3N78 - chains A and C of the 4 polymer chains in the assembly; structure by X-ray diffraction, 2.95 A resolution.

== Chain A ==
Protein: SgraIR restriction enzyme
From: Streptomyces griseus
Notes: EC 3.1.21.4
UniProt: Q9F6L0 (Q9F6L0_STRGR); numbering as in UniProt (aligned over 2-339)
Chain sequence (338 residues; row label = number of the first residue in the row):
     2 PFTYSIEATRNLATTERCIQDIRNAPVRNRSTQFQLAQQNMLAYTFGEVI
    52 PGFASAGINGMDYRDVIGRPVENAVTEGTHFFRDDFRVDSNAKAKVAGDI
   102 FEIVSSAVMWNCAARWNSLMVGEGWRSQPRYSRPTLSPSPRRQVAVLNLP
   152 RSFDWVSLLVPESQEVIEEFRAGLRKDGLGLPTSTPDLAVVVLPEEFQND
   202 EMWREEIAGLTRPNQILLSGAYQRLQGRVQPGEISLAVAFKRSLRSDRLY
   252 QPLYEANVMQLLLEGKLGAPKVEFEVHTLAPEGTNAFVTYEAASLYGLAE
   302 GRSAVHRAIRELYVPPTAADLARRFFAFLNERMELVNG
Not modelled in the structure: 301-302
Construct notes: engineered mutation Asp63 (Asn in Q9F6L0)
Bound ions: Mg2+: Asp188, Phe241 (shared with DC8(C) of chain C; 1 residue of chain D)
What the authors report for this chain:
  - specificity-determining residues: Lys96 (citing earlier work)

== Chain C ==
Molecule: 16-nt DNA strand
Sequence (16 nucleotides; numbered 2 to 17; the number before each row is that of its first residue):
     2 AGTCCACCGGGGGACT
Bound ions: Mg2+ site 1: DC8 (shared with Asp188(A), Phe241(A) of chain A; 1 residue of chain D)

== How chain A and chain C interact ==
Pairs across the interface (58; chain A residue first):
  Arg31(A) - DG12(C)  base contact
  Arg31(A) - DG13(C)  hydrogen bond to the base
  Thr33(A) - DG12(C)  hydrogen bond to the phosphate
  Thr33(A) - DG13(C)  phosphate contact
  Phe35(A) - DG13(C)  phosphate contact
  Gln36(A) - DG13(C)  phosphate contact
  Leu37(A) - DG13(C)  hydrogen bond to the phosphate
  Ala38(A) - DG14(C)  phosphate contact
  Gln39(A) - DG13(C)  phosphate contact
  Gln39(A) - DG14(C)  hydrogen bond to the phosphate
  Gln40(A) - DG14(C)  hydrogen bond to the phosphate
  Gln40(A) - DA15(C)  hydrogen bond to the phosphate
  Asp90(A) - DG11(C)  sugar contact
  Ser91(A) - DG10(C)  sugar contact
  Ser91(A) - DG11(C)  sugar contact
  Asn92(A) - DG10(C)  hydrogen bond to the base
  Asn92(A) - DG11(C)  hydrogen bond to the sugar
  Ala93(A) - DG12(C)  phosphate contact
  Ala93(A) - DG13(C)  phosphate contact
  Ala95(A) - DC8(C)  sugar contact
  Ala95(A) - DC9(C)  sugar contact
  Ala95(A) - DG10(C)  sugar contact
  Lys96(A) - DC8(C)  base contact
  Lys96(A) - DG11(C)  base contact
  Lys96(A) - DG12(C)  base contact
  Lys96(A) - DG13(C)  hydrogen bond to the sugar
  Val97(A) - DG13(C)  sugar contact
  Gly99(A) - DC8(C)  phosphate contact
  Gly99(A) - DC9(C)  phosphate contact
  Asp100(A) - DC8(C)  sugar contact
  Arg152(A) - DC6(C)  hydrogen bond to the base
  Arg152(A) - DA7(C)  hydrogen bond to the sugar
  Arg152(A) - DC8(C)  hydrogen bond to the sugar
  Arg152(A) - DG12(C)  base contact
  Arg152(A) - DG13(C)  base contact
  Ser153(A) - DC6(C)  hydrogen bond to the phosphate
  Ser153(A) - DA7(C)  hydrogen bond to the phosphate
  Ser185(A) - DA7(C)  phosphate contact
  Asp188(A) - DC8(C)  phosphate contact
  Phe241(A) - DC9(C)  phosphate contact
  Lys242(A) - DC9(C)  salt bridge to the phosphate
  Arg243(A) - DC9(C)  hydrogen bond to the phosphate
  Arg243(A) - DG10(C)  salt bridge to the phosphate
  Ser244(A) - DC9(C)  phosphate contact
  Ser244(A) - DG10(C)  hydrogen bond to the phosphate
  Arg246(A) - DA7(C)  base contact
  Arg246(A) - DC8(C)  base contact
  Arg246(A) - DG10(C)  base contact
  Arg246(A) - DG11(C)  hydrogen bond to the base
  Arg246(A) - DG12(C)  base contact
  Ser247(A) - DA7(C)  hydrogen bond to the phosphate
  Asp248(A) - DA7(C)  sugar contact
  Asp248(A) - DC8(C)  hydrogen bond to the base
  Asp248(A) - DC9(C)  hydrogen bond to the base
  Arg249(A) - DC9(C)  sugar contact
  Arg249(A) - DG10(C)  hydrogen bond to the base
  Gly284(A) - DC5(C)  phosphate contact
  Asn286(A) - DC6(C)  hydrogen bond to the phosphate
Other interface residues (no listed pair), chain A (39 interface residues in all): Arg29, Ser32, Ala98, Glu103, Phe154, Arg213, Tyr223, Glu283
Other interface residues (no listed pair), chain C (13 interface residues in all): DG3, DC16

== Summary ==
39 residues of chain A and 13 residues of chain C are in contact, with 22 hydrogen bonds and 2 salt bridges.
Polar contacts include Arg31(A)-DG13(C), Asn92(A)-DG10(C) and Arg152(A)-DC6(C). Asp188(A), Phe241(A) and
DC8(C) coordinate Mg2+ site 1. From the paper: the specificity determinant Lys96(A).
Here chain A is SgraIR restriction enzyme (Streptomyces griseus) and chain C is a 16-nt DNA strand. Entry 3N78
(SgrAI bound to Secondary Site DNA and Mg(II)) was determined by X-ray diffraction (same publication as 3MQY
and 3N7B).
